3CME - chains Q and 0 of the 33 polymer chains in the assembly; structure by X-ray diffraction, 2.95 A resolution.

# Chain Q
Molecule: 50S ribosomal protein L21e
Source organism: Haloarcula marismortui
UniProt: P12734 (RL21_HALMA); residues 0-95 here correspond to UniProt positions 1-96 (UniProt number = residue number + 1)
Chain sequence (96 residues; numbered 0 to 95; the number before each row is that of its first residue; numbering starts at 0):
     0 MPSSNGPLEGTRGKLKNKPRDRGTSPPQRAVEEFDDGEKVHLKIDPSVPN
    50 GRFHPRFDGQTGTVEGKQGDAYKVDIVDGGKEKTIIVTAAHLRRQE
Not modelled in the structure: 0
Metal / ion sites: Na+: Asp20, Gly22, Ser24, Ser46

# Chain 0
Molecule: 50S ribosomal RNA
Source organism: Haloarcula marismortui
Sequence (2923 nucleotides; numbered 1 to 2923; the number before each row is that of its first residue):
     1 GUUGGCUACUAUGCCAGCUGGUGGAUUGCUCGGCUCAGGCGCUGAUGAAG
    51 GACGUGCCAAGCUGCGAUAAGCUGUGGGGAGCCGCACGGAGGCGAAGAAC
   101 CACAGAUUUCCGAAUGAGAAUCUCUCUAACAAUUGCUUCGCGCAAUGAGG
   151 AACCCCGAGAACUGAAACAUCUCAGUAUCGGGAGGAACAGAAAACGCAAC
   201 GUGAUGUCGUUAGUAACCGCGAGUGAACGCGAUACAGCCCAAACCGAAGC
   251 CCUCACGGGCAAUGUGGUGUCAGGGCUACCUCUCAUCAGCCGACCGUCUU
   301 CACGAAGUCUCUUGGAAUAGAGCGUGAUACAGGGUGACAACCCCGUACUG
   351 AAGACCAGUACGCUGUGCGGUAGUGCCAGAGUAGCGGGGGUUGGAUAUCC
   401 CUCGCGAAUAACGCAGGCAUCGACUGCGAAGGCUAAACACAACCUGAGAC
   451 CGAUAGUGAACAAGUAGUGUGAACGAACGCUGCAAAGUACCCUCAGAAGG
   501 GAGGCGAAAUAGAGCAUGAAAUCAGUUGGCGAUCGAGCGACAGGGCAUAC
   551 AAGGUCCCUUGACGAAUGACCGAGACGCGAGUCUCCAGUAAGACUCACGG
   601 GAAGCCGAUGUUCUGUCGUACGUUUUGAAAAACGAGCCAGGGAGUGUGUC
   651 UGUAUGGCAAGUCUAACCGGAGUAUCCGGGGAGGCACAGGGAAACCGACA
   701 UGGCCGCAGGGCUUUGCCCGAGGGCCGCCGUCUUCAAGGGCGGGGAGCCA
   751 UGUGGACACGACCCGAAUCCGGACGAUCUACGCAUGGACAAGAUGAAGCG
   801 UGCCGAAAGGCACGUGGAAGUCUGUUAGAGUUGGUGUCCUACAAUACCCU
   851 CUCGUGAUCUAUGUGUAGGGGUGAAAGGCCCAUCGAGUCCGGCAACAGCU
   901 GGUUCCAAUCGAAACAUGUCGAAGCAUGACCUCCGCCGAGGUAGUCUGUG
   951 AGGUAGAGCGACCGAUUGGUGUGUCCGCCUCCGAGAGGAGUCGGCACACC
  1001 UGUCAAACUCCAAACUUACAGACGCUGUUUGACGCGGGGAUUCCGGUGCG
  1051 CGGGGUAAGCCUGUGUACCAGGAGGGGAACAACCCAGAGAUAGGUUAAGG
  1101 UCCCCAAGUGUGGAUUAAGUGUAAUCCUCUGAAGGUGGUCUCGAGCCCUA
  1151 GACAGCCGGGAGGUGAGCUUAGAAGCAGCUACCCUCUAAGAAAAGCGUAA
  1201 CAGCUUACCGGCCGAGGUUUGAGGCGCCCAAAAUGAUCGGGACUCAAAUC
  1251 CACCACCGAGACCUGUCCGUACCACUCAUACUGGUAAUCGAGUAGAUUGG
  1301 CGCUCUAAUUGGAUGGAAGCAGGGGCGAGAGCUCCUGUGGACCGAUUAGU
  1351 GACGAAAAUCCUGGCCAUAGUAGCAGCGAUAGUCGGGUGAGAACCCCGAC
  1401 GGCCUAAUGGAUAAGGGUUCCUCAGCACUGCUGAUCAGCUGAGGGUUAGC
  1451 CGGUCCUAAGUCUCACCGCAACUCGACUGAGACGAAAUGGGAAACAGGUU
  1501 AAUAUUCCUGUGCCAUCAUGCAGUGAAAGUUGACGCCCUGGGGUCGAUCA
  1551 CGCCGGGCAUUCGCCCGGUCGAACCGUCCAACUCCGUGGAAGCCGUAAUG
  1601 GCAGGAAGCGGACGAACGGCGGCAUAGGGAAACGUGAUUCAACCUGGGGC
  1651 CCAUGAAAAGACGAGCAUGAUGUCCGUACCGAGAACCGACACAGGUGUCC
  1701 AUGGCGGCGAAAGCCAAGGCCUGUCGGGAGCAACCAACGUUAGGGAAUUC
  1751 GGCAAGUUAGUCCCGUACCUUCGGAAGAAGGGAUGCCUGCUCCGGAACGG
  1801 AGCAGGUCGCAGUGACUCGGAAGCUCGGACUGUCUAGUAACAACAUAGGU
  1851 GACCGCAAAUCCGCAAGGACUCGUACGGUCACUGAAUCCUGCCCAGUGCA
  1901 GGUAUCUGAACACCUCGUACAAGAGGACGAAGGACCUGUCAACGGCGGGG
  1951 GUAACUAUGACCCUCUUAAGGUAGCGUAGUACCUUGCCGCAUCAGUAGCG
  2001 GCUUGCAUGAAUGGAUUAACCAGAGCUUCACUGUCCCAACGUUGGGCCCG
  2051 GUGAACUGUACAUUCCAGUGCGGAGUCUGGAGACACCCAGGGGGAAGCGA
  2101 AGACCCUAUGGAGCUUUACUGCAGGCUGUCGCUGAGACGUGGUCGCCGAU
  2151 GUGCAGCAUAGGUAGGAGUCGUUACAGAGGUACCCGCGCUAGCGGGCCAC
  2201 CCAGACAACAGUGAAAUACUACCCGUCGGUGACUGCGACUCUCACUCCGG
  2251 GAGGAGGACACCGAUAGCCGGGCAGUUUGACUGGGGCGGUACGCGCUCGA
  2301 AAAGAUAUCGAGCGCGCCCUAUGGUCAUCUCAGCCGGGACAGAGACCCGG
  2351 CGAAGAGUGCAAGAGCAAAAGAUGACUUGACAGUGUUCUUCCCAACGAGG
  2401 AACGCUGACGCGAAAGCGUGGUCUAGCGAACCAAUUAGCCUGCUUGAUGC
  2451 GGGCAAUUGAUGACAGAAAAGCUACCCUAGGGAUAACAGAGUCGUCACUC
  2501 GCAAGAGCACAUAUCGACCGAGUGGCUUGCUACCUCGAUGUCGGUUCCCU
  2551 CCAUCCUGCCCGUGCAGAAGCGGGCAAGGGUGAGGUUGUUCGCCUAUUAA
  2601 AGGAGGUCGUGAGCUGGGUUUAGACCGUCGUGAGACAGGUCGGCUGCUAU
  2651 CUACUGGGUGUGUAAUGGUGUCUGACAAGAACGACCGUAUAGUACGAGAG
  2701 GAACUACGGUUGGUGGCCACUGGUGUACCGGUUGUUCGAGAGAGCACGUG
  2751 CCGGGUAGCCACGCCACACGGGGUAAGAGCUGAACGCAUCUAAGCUCGAA
  2801 ACCCACUUGGAAAAGAGACACCGCCGAGGUCCCGCGUACAAGACGCGGUC
  2851 GAUAGACUCGGGGUGUGCGCGUCGAGGUAACGAGACGUUAAGCCCACGAG
  2901 CACUAACAGACCAAAGCCAUCAU
Not modelled in the structure: 1-9, 126-127, 715, 971-998, 1560, 1952-1963, 2137-2236, 2339-2343, 2665-2666, 2915-2923
Modified / non-standard residues: 1MA (6-hydro-1-methyladenosine-5'-monophosphate) at position 628, OMU (o2'-methyluridine 5'-monophosphate) at position 2587, OMG (o2'-methylguanosine-5'-monophosphate) at position 2588, UR3 (3-methyluridine-5'-monophoshate) at position 2619, PSU (pseudouridine-5'-monophosphate) at position 2621
Metal / ion sites: Na+ site 1: C40, G41; Na+ site 2: G56, A59, G61; Sr2+ site 1 near C85 (its only coordinating residue here); Na+ site 3: U107, U108; Na+ site 4: C130, U146; Mg2+ site 1: A165, C168; Na+ site 5: A165, A166; Mg2+ site 2 near A166 (its only coordinating residue here); Na+ site 6: U170, C218, G221; Na+ site 7: G196, A415, G416; Na+ site 8: U308, U335, C342 (shared with 2 residues of chain T); Na+ site 9: G386, U402; 34 more Na+ sites not listed; 15 more Sr2+ sites not listed; 15 more Mg2+ sites not listed
Ligand contacts: 6-aminohexanoic acid / phenylalanine: G2102, C2104, A2486, G2540, U2620, PSU_2621
From the paper describing this entry:
  - binding site for the 3-nt RNA strand: G2284, G2285, A2486, A2637
  - binding site for the 3-nt RNA strand: OMG_2588, U2589, U2590, G2618
  - conformationally variable residues (loop rearrangement): G2618 to U2620

# How chain Q and chain 0 interact
Pairs across the interface (110; chain Q residue first):
  Pro1(Q) - G2299(0)  base contact
  Pro1(Q) - A2300(0)  base contact
  Pro1(Q) - U2306(0)  phosphate contact
  Pro1(Q) - A2307(0)  phosphate contact
  Ser2(Q) - C2296(0)  base contact
  Ser2(Q) - U2297(0)  hydrogen bond to the base
  Ser2(Q) - C2298(0)  hydrogen bond to the base
  Ser2(Q) - G2299(0)  base contact
  Ser2(Q) - G2310(0)  base contact
  Ser3(Q) - G2295(0)  base contact
  Ser3(Q) - C2296(0)  hydrogen bond to the phosphate
  Asn4(Q) - G2295(0)  hydrogen bond to the phosphate
  Asn4(Q) - C2296(0)  hydrogen bond to the phosphate
  Gly5(Q) - G2295(0)  hydrogen bond to the phosphate
  Gly5(Q) - C2296(0)  hydrogen bond to the phosphate
  Gly5(Q) - U2424(0)  sugar contact
  Pro6(Q) - U2424(0)  phosphate contact
  Leu7(Q) - C2296(0)  hydrogen bond to the phosphate
  Leu7(Q) - U2297(0)  phosphate contact
  Leu7(Q) - G2363(0)  base contact
  Leu7(Q) - C2423(0)  base contact
  Leu7(Q) - U2424(0)  sugar contact
  Glu8(Q) - C2296(0)  hydrogen bond to the phosphate
  Glu8(Q) - U2297(0)  phosphate contact
  Gly9(Q) - U2297(0)  hydrogen bond to the phosphate
  Thr10(Q) - U2297(0)  hydrogen bond to the phosphate
  Arg11(Q) - A1007(0)  hydrogen bond to the phosphate
  Arg11(Q) - C1008(0)  salt bridge to the phosphate
  Arg11(Q) - U2297(0)  hydrogen bond to the phosphate
  Arg11(Q) - C2298(0)  salt bridge to the phosphate
  Arg11(Q) - G2363(0)  hydrogen bond to the phosphate
  Arg11(Q) - A2364(0)  salt bridge to the phosphate
  Gly12(Q) - G953(0)  phosphate contact
  Lys13(Q) - G953(0)  hydrogen bond to the phosphate
  Lys13(Q) - G2304(0)  salt bridge to the phosphate
  Leu14(Q) - A2364(0)  hydrogen bond to the sugar
  Leu14(Q) - G2365(0)  sugar contact
  Lys15(Q) - U1009(0)  salt bridge to the phosphate
  Lys15(Q) - A2364(0)  salt bridge to the phosphate
  Lys15(Q) - G2365(0)  phosphate contact
  Asn16(Q) - G2365(0)  hydrogen bond to the phosphate
  Asn16(Q) - C2366(0)  phosphate contact
  Pro18(Q) - C1010(0)  phosphate contact
  Arg21(Q) - A2353(0)  hydrogen bond to the phosphate
  Arg21(Q) - A2354(0)  salt bridge to the phosphate
  Arg21(Q) - C2366(0)  phosphate contact
  Gly22(Q) - C2366(0)  hydrogen bond to the phosphate
  Gly22(Q) - A2367(0)  phosphate contact
  Thr23(Q) - C2366(0)  phosphate contact
  Thr23(Q) - A2367(0)  hydrogen bond to the phosphate
  Lys38(Q) - C1019(0)  hydrogen bond to the phosphate
  Lys38(Q) - A1020(0)  salt bridge to the phosphate
  His40(Q) - U949(0)  hydrogen bond to the base
  His40(Q) - G950(0)  hydrogen bond to the sugar
  Lys42(Q) - A951(0)  phosphate contact
  Lys42(Q) - G952(0)  phosphate contact
  Pro45(Q) - G2365(0)  sugar contact
  Ser46(Q) - G2365(0)  phosphate contact
  Ser46(Q) - C2366(0)  hydrogen bond to the phosphate
  Ser46(Q) - A2370(0)  hydrogen bond to the base
  Pro48(Q) - A2370(0)  base contact
  Asn49(Q) - C2403(0)  phosphate contact
  Gly50(Q) - A2402(0)  hydrogen bond to the phosphate
  Gly50(Q) - C2403(0)  hydrogen bond to the phosphate
  Arg51(Q) - A2402(0)  sugar contact
  His53(Q) - C2388(0)  sugar contact
  His53(Q) - U2389(0)  sugar contact
  Arg55(Q) - G2304(0)  hydrogen bond to the phosphate
  Arg55(Q) - A2305(0)  salt bridge to the phosphate
  Arg55(Q) - U2390(0)  salt bridge to the phosphate
  Arg55(Q) - C2392(0)  hydrogen bond to the sugar
  Phe56(Q) - C2388(0)  phosphate contact
  Phe56(Q) - U2389(0)  phosphate contact
  Asp57(Q) - A951(0)  sugar contact
  Asp57(Q) - A2303(0)  sugar contact
  Gly58(Q) - G950(0)  hydrogen bond to the base
  Gly58(Q) - A951(0)  sugar contact
  Gly58(Q) - A1018(0)  sugar contact
  Gln59(Q) - A1018(0)  sugar contact
  Thr60(Q) - A1018(0)  hydrogen bond to the sugar
  Thr60(Q) - C1019(0)  sugar contact
  Gln67(Q) - G2385(0)  base contact
  Gln67(Q) - U2386(0)  hydrogen bond to the base
  Gln67(Q) - C2403(0)  hydrogen bond to the base
  Gln67(Q) - G2404(0)  phosphate contact
  Gly68(Q) - G2404(0)  phosphate contact
  Asp69(Q) - G2404(0)  hydrogen bond to the phosphate
  Ala70(Q) - C2403(0)  phosphate contact
  Ala70(Q) - G2404(0)  phosphate contact
  Asp77(Q) - C2392(0)  hydrogen bond to the sugar
  Asp77(Q) - C2393(0)  sugar contact
  Gly78(Q) - C2393(0)  sugar contact
  Gly79(Q) - C2393(0)  hydrogen bond to the phosphate
  Gly79(Q) - A2394(0)  phosphate contact
  Lys80(Q) - C2393(0)  phosphate contact
  Lys80(Q) - A2394(0)  hydrogen bond to the phosphate
  Lys80(Q) - A2395(0)  salt bridge to the phosphate
  Lys82(Q) - C2388(0)  phosphate contact
  Lys82(Q) - U2389(0)  salt bridge to the phosphate
  Lys82(Q) - C2392(0)  hydrogen bond to the phosphate
  Lys82(Q) - C2393(0)  salt bridge to the phosphate
  Thr83(Q) - U2387(0)  hydrogen bond to the sugar
  Thr83(Q) - C2388(0)  hydrogen bond to the phosphate
  Ile85(Q) - C2403(0)  sugar contact
  Arg93(Q) - U949(0)  sugar contact
  Gln94(Q) - G948(0)  base contact
  Gln94(Q) - U949(0)  hydrogen bond to the base
  Gln94(Q) - C1019(0)  hydrogen bond to the base
  Glu95(Q) - G948(0)  hydrogen bond to the sugar
  Glu95(Q) - U949(0)  hydrogen bond to the sugar
Also at the interface, not in a pair above, chain Q (54 interface residues in all): Lys17, Asp20, Glu81, Ile84
Also at the interface, not in a pair above, chain 0 (54 interface residues in all): C1011, A2311, C2391, G2418, U2422, A2425

# In short
Chain Q and chain 0 each contribute 54 residues to their interface, with 44 hydrogen bonds and 13 salt
bridges. Polar pairs include Ser2(Q)-U2297(0), Ser2(Q)-C2298(0) and His40(Q)-U949(0). Bound to chain 0:
6-aminohexanoic acid / phenylalanine. From the paper: a binding site for the 3-nt RNA strand at G2284(0),
G2285(0) and A2486(0) among others; conformational variability at G2618(0).
Here chain Q is 50S ribosomal protein L21e and chain 0 is 50S ribosomal RNA, both from Haloarcula marismortui.
Entry 3CME (The Structure of CA and CCA-PHE-CAP-BIO Bound to the Large Ribosomal Subunit of Haloarcula
Marismortui) was determined by X-ray diffraction (same publication as 3CMA).
